PDB entry 5DN6 | X-ray diffraction, 3.98 A resolution | chains C and F of the 29 polymer chains in the assembly

[Chain C]
Protein: ATP synthase subunit alpha
Organism: Paracoccus denitrificans
Notes: EC 7.1.2.2
Reference sequence: A1B8N8 (ATPA_PARDP); residues 1-511 here = UniProt positions 1-511
Sequence (511 residues; numbered 1 to 511; the number before each row is that of its first residue):
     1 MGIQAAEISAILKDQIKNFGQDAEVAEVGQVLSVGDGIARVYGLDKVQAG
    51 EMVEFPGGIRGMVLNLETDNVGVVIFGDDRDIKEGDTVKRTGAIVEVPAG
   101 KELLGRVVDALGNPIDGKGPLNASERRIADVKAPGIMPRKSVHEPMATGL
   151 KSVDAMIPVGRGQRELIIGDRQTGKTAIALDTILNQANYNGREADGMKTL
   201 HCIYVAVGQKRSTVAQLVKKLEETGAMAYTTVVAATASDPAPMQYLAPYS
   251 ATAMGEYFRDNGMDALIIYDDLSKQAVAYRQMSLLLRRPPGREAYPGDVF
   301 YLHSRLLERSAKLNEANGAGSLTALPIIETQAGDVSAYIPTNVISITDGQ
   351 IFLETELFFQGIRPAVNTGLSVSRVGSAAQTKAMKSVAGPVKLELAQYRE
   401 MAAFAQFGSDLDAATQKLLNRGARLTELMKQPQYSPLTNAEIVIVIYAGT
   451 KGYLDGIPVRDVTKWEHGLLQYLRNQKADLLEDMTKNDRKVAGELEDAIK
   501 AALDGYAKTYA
Disordered / not traced: 1-27
Ion coordination: Mg2+: Thr176 (together with ATP)
Small-molecule neighbours:
  - ATP (adenosine-5'-triphosphate), molecule 1: Asp170, Arg171, Gln172, Thr173, Gly174, Lys175, Thr176, Ala177, Glu329, Phe358, Arg363, Pro364, Gln431, Pro432, Gln433
  - ATP, molecule 2: Val372, Ser373, Arg374
Swiss-Prot annotation at these positions:
  - binding site (ATP): Gly169 to Thr176
  - site: Ser371 (Required for activity)

[Chain F]
Protein: ATP synthase subunit beta
Organism: Paracoccus denitrificans
Notes: EC 7.1.2.2
Reference sequence: A1B8P0 (ATPB_PARDP); residue numbers follow UniProt; this construct covers 1-474
Sequence (474 residues; numbered 1 to 474; the number before each row is that of its first residue):
     1 MAEANGKITQVIGAVVDVQFDGQLPAILNALETENNGKRLVLEVAQHLGE
    51 NTVRTIAMDATEGLVRGLPVKDTGGPIMVPVGDATLGRILNVVGEPVDEG
   101 GPVEATQTRAIHQQAPDFAAQATASEILVTGIKVIDLLAPYSKGGKIGLF
   151 GGAGVGKTVLIMELINNIAKVHSGYSVFAGVGERTREGNDLYHEMVESGV
   201 IKPDDLSKSQVALVYGQMNEPPGARMRVALTGLTVAEQFRDATGTDVLFF
   251 VDNIFRFTQAGSEVSALLGRIPSAVGYQPTLATDMGAMQERITSTKNGSI
   301 TSIQAVYVPADDLTDPAPATTFAHLDATTVLSRAISELGIYPAVDPLDSN
   351 SRILDPAVVGEEHYQVARDVQGILQKYKSLQDIIAILGMDELSEEDKLTV
   401 ARARKIQRFLSQPFDVAKVFTGSDGVQVPLEDTIKSFKAVVAGEYDHLPE
   451 AAFYMVGGIEDVKAKAQRLAADAA
Disordered / not traced: 1-3, 470-474
Ion coordination: Mg2+: Thr158, Asp252 (together with ATP)
Small-molecule neighbours:
  - ATP (adenosine-5'-triphosphate), molecule 1: Gly152, Ala153, Gly154, Val155, Gly156, Lys157, Thr158, Val159, Glu183, Arg184, Glu187, Asp252, Asn253, Tyr307, Tyr341, Pro342, Phe414, Ala417, Phe420, Thr421
  - ATP, molecule 2: Arg352, Asp355, Tyr364
Swiss-Prot annotation at these positions:
  - binding site (ATP): Gly151 to Thr158

[Chain C / chain F interface]
Residue-residue contacts - 81 pairs, chain C then chain F:
  Leu32(C) with Gly49(F)
  Ser33(C) with His47(F); Leu48(F)
  Val34(C) with Gln46(F); His47(F), hydrogen bond (backbone-backbone)
  Gly35(C) with Gln46(F)
  Asp36(C) with Gln46(F); Arg270(F), salt bridge
  Arg80(C) with Ala26(F); Leu28(F)
  Lys83(C) with Gln23(F); Leu24(F); Ala26(F); His47(F)
  Glu84(C) with Leu24(F); His47(F), hydrogen bond (backbone-side chain); Gly49(F); Glu50(F); Asn51(F), hydrogen bond (side chain-backbone)
  Ile115(C) with Phe118(F); Ala119(F)
  Arg171(C) with Phe322(F); Asp348(F), salt bridge
  Gln172(C) with Asn350(F)
  Gln209(C) with Glu290(F)
  Lys210(C) with Glu290(F); Ala323(F); His324(F); Leu325(F), hydrogen bond (side chain-backbone); Asp326(F), salt bridge; Arg352(F)
  Arg211(C) with Ala115(F); Pro116(F), hydrogen bond (side chain-backbone); Asp117(F); Gln121(F); Glu290(F), hydrogen bond (backbone-side chain)
  Thr213(C) with Arg352(F)
  Val214(C) with Phe118(F), hydrophobic
  Ala215(C) with Phe118(F); Thr123(F)
  Gln216(C) with Thr123(F); Ser125(F); Arg352(F)
  Val218(C) with Phe118(F), hydrophobic
  Lys219(C) with Thr123(F)
  Thr236(C) with Glu290(F)
  Ala237(C) with Gly286(F); Glu290(F); His324(F)
  Ser238(C) with Gly286(F); Glu290(F)
  Lys274(C) with Ala323(F)
  Val277(C) with Ala282(F), hydrophobic
  Arg280(C) with Ser273(F), hydrogen bond; Ala274(F)
  Gln281(C) with Pro279(F); Thr280(F); Thr283(F), hydrogen bond
  Leu284(C) with Ile271(F), hydrophobic; Ser273(F); Pro279(F), hydrophobic
  Leu285(C) with Arg270(F); Pro279(F), hydrophobic; Thr280(F)
  Arg287(C) with Gly269(F), hydrogen bond (side chain-backbone); Ile271(F)
  Pro290(C) with Ile271(F)
  Ala294(C) with Ser273(F); Ala274(F)
  Gln331(C) with Leu313(F); Thr314(F); Ala319(F)
  Glu356(C) with Gln375(F)
  Phe359(C) with Pro346(F); Leu347(F); Asn350(F); Gln371(F); Gly372(F), hydrogen bond (backbone-backbone)
  Arg363(C) with Tyr364(F); Arg368(F)
  Gln406(C) with Ser393(F)
Other interface residues (no listed pair), chain C (51 interface residues in all): Asp78, Ile82, Val107, Asp116, Ser212, Asp239, Ala241, Gln244, Glu293, Ala332, Thr355, Phe358, Gln360, Tyr434
Other interface residues (no listed pair), chain F (60 interface residues in all): Ile27, Thr52, Pro76, Gln114, Ala122, Pro272, Ala287, Val330, Ser351, Asp355, Ser379, Asp396

[Overview]
The interface between chain C and chain F involves 51 residues on one side and 60 on the other, with 10
hydrogen bonds and 3 salt bridges. Among the polar pairs are Asp36(C)-Arg270(F), Arg171(C)-Asp348(F) and
Lys210(C)-Asp326(F).
Here chain C is ATP synthase subunit alpha and chain F is ATP synthase subunit beta, both from Paracoccus
denitrificans. Entry 5DN6 (ATP synthase from Paracoccus denitrificans) was determined by X-ray diffraction.
